PDB entry 3UR0 | X-ray diffraction, 2.45 A resolution | chain A

[Chain A]
Molecule: RNA-dependent RNA polymerase
Organism: murine norovirus
UniProtKB: Q80J95 (Q80J95_9CALI); residues 1-507 here correspond to UniProt positions 1181-1687 (UniProt number = residue number + 1180)
Sequence (515 residues; each row starts with the number of its first residue):
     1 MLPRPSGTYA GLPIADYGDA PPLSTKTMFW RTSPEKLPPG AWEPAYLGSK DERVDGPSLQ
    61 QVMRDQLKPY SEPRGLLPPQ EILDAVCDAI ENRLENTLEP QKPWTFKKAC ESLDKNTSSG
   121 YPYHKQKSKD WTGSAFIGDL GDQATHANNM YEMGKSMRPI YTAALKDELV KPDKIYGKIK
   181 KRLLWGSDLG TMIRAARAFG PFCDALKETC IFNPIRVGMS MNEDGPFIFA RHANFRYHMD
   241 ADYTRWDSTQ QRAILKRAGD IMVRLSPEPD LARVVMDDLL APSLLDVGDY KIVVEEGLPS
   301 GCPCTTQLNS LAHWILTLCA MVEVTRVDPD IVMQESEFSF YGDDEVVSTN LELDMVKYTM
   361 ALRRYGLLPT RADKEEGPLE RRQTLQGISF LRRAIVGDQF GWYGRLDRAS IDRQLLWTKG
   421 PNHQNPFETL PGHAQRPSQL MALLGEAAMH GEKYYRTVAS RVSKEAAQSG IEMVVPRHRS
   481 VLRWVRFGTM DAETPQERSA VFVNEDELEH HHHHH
Not modelled in the structure: 1-3, 303, 434-435, 467-473, 489-515
Differences from the reference sequence: expression tag (508-515)
Swiss-Prot annotation at these positions:
  - binding site (Mg(2+)): D240, D242, D344, E345, S389
Cystine bridges: C302-C304

[Summary]
From UniProt: 5 Mg2+-binding residues.
Chain A is RNA-dependent RNA polymerase (murine norovirus); the structure, Crystal structures of murine
norovirus RNA-dependent RNA polymerase in complex with Suramin, was determined by X-ray diffraction together
with 3UPF and 3UQS from the same study.
